Entry 8F8W (X-ray diffraction, 2.71 A resolution); this record covers chains A and C of the 4 polymer chains in the assembly.

[Chain A]
Protein: afucosylated IgG1 fragment
From: Homo sapiens
UniProtKB: Q6MZV7 (Q6MZV7_HUMAN); residues 221-444 here correspond to UniProt positions 247-470 (UniProt number = residue number + 26)
Chain sequence (224 residues; numbered 221 to 444; the number before each row is that of its first residue):
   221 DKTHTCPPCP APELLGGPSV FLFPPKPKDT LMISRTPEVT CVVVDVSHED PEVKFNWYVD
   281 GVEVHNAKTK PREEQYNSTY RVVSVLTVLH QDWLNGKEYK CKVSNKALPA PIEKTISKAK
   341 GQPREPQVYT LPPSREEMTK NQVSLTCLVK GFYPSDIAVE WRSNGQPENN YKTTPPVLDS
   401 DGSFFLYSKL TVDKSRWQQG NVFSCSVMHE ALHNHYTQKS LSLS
Disordered / not traced: 221-236, 444
Differences from the reference sequence: conflict Arg382 (Glu408 in Q6MZV7)
Cystine bridges: Cys261-Cys321, Cys367-Cys425
Covalently attached groups: glycan linked to Asn297
From the paper describing this entry:
  - post-translational modification sites: Asn297
  - specificity-determining residues: Tyr296 (proposed by the authors, not directly observed)
  - conformationally variable residues (domain motion): Gln342 to Pro343
  - mutagenesis - H268A, E269A, L328A, P329A, I332A: unchanged binding to Nb.X0 (chain C)

[Chain C]
Protein: Nb.X0
From: Camelidae mixed library
Chain sequence (120 residues; each row starts with the number of its first residue):
     1 QVQLQESGGG LVQAGGSLRL SCAASPGISR YKTMGWYRQA PGKERSFVAA ITWGGLTYYA
    61 DSVKGRFTVS RDNAKNTVYL QMNSLKPEDT AVYYCSVDGG TRADPYHYYW GQGTQVTVSS
Cystine bridges: Cys22-Cys95
From the paper describing this entry:
  - binding site for N-acetylglucosamine: Gly100, Thr101
  - specificity-determining residues: Gly100, Thr101
  - conformationally variable residues (loop rearrangement): Ala91 to Tyr108
  - mutagenesis - F47A, T52A, Y58A, Y106A: decreased binding to afucosylated IgG1 fragment (chain A)

[Interface between chain A and chain C]
Contacting residue pairs - 9 pairs, chain A then chain C:
  Leu328(A) - Tyr106(C)
  Pro329(A) - Tyr106(C)
  Pro329(A) - Tyr108(C)
  Pro329(A) - Tyr109(C)  hydrophobic
  Ala330(A) - Tyr106(C)  hydrogen bond (backbone-side chain)
  Ala330(A) - His107(C)
  Ala330(A) - Tyr108(C)
  Pro331(A) - Tyr106(C)
  Lys334(A) - Asp104(C)  salt bridge
Interface residues without a listed pair, chain A (6 interface residues in all): Ile332
Interface features reported in the paper:
  - hot spots on chain A (mutagenesis) - E294A, Y296A: abolished binding to Nb.X0 (chain C)

[Summary]
6 residues of chain A and 5 residues of chain C are in contact, with 1 hydrogen bond and 1 salt bridge. Polar
pairs include Lys334(A)-Asp104(C) and Ala330(A)-Tyr106(C). The paper reports a binding site for
N-acetylglucosamine at Gly100(C) and Thr101(C); F47A, T52A and Y58A of chain C, among others, reduce binding
to afucosylated IgG1 fragment (chain A); 11 substitutions were tested in all.
Here chain A is afucosylated IgG1 fragment (Homo sapiens) and chain C is Nb.X0 (Camelidae mixed library).
Entry 8F8W (Crystal structure of Nb.X0 bound to the afucosylated human IgG1 fragment crystal form I) was
determined by X-ray diffraction together with 8F8V and 8F8X from the same study.
